Entry 7WG3 (X-ray diffraction, 2.19 A resolution); this record covers chains E and I of the 12 polymer chains in the assembly.

[Chain E]
Molecule: Heavy chain of D9 Fab
From: Mus musculus
Notes: antibody fragment or engineered binder
Chain sequence (220 residues; each row starts with the number of its first residue):
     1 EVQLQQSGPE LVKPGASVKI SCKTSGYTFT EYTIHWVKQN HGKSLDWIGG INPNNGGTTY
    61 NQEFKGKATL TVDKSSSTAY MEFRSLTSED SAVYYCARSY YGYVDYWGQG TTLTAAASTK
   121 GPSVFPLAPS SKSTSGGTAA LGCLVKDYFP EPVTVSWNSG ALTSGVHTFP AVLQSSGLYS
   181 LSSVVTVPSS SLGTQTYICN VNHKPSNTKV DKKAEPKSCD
Disulfide bonds: Cys22-Cys96, Cys143-Cys199
Reported in the primary citation:
  - binding site for N-acetylglucosamine: Asn55

[Chain I]
Molecule: IL17RB protein
From: Bos taurus
Notes: fragment: extracellular domain
UniProtKB: A3KN55 (A3KN55_BOVIN); residues 1-255 here correspond to UniProt positions 18-272 (UniProt number = residue number + 17)
Chain sequence (255 residues; row label = number of the first residue in the row):
     1 PEPTIQCGSE PGPSPEWMVR HTLTPGDLRD LRVETIKSNV DLEDSPILMN ISWILRADAS
    61 IRLLKATKIC VMGKSHFQSY SCIRCNYTQA FQTQTRPSGG KWTFSYVGFP VELNTVYFIG
   121 AHNIPNANMN EDGPSMAVNF TSPGCLDHVM KYKKKCIEAG SLWKPNITAC KRSANTVEVN
   181 FTTSPLGDRY MALIQSTAVI GTSYVSEKEL TRTSVVVHVT GESEGAVVQL TPYFHTCGND
   241 CIRQRGTVVQ CPQTG
Disordered / not traced: 127-130, 253-255
Disulfide bonds: Cys7-Cys85, Cys70-Cys82, Cys145-Cys156, Cys170-Cys251, Cys237-Cys241
Covalent attachments: glycan linked to Asn50; N-acetylglucosamine (NAG) linked to Asn86, Asn139, Asn166, Asn180
Ligand contacts: N-acetylglucosamine (NAG; 2-acetamido-2-deoxy-beta-D-glucopyranose): Lys74, Ser75, His76
Reported in the primary citation:
  - conformationally variable residues (loop rearrangement, side-chain flip): Pro11 to Asp30
  - post-translational modification sites: Asn139
  - contacts within the chain: Ser45-Lys153 (hydrogen bond)

[How chain E and chain I interact]
Contacting residue pairs (11; chain E residue first):
  Gly50(E) with Leu23(I)
  Ile51(E) with Leu23(I)
  Asn52(E) with Leu23(I)
  Gly57(E) with Leu23(I)
  Thr59(E) with Thr22(I); Leu23(I), hydrogen bond (side chain-backbone)
  Tyr101(E) with Gly26(I); Asp27(I); Arg29(I)
  Gly102(E) with Gly26(I), hydrogen bond (backbone-backbone); Asp27(I), hydrogen bond (backbone-side chain)
Other interface residues (no listed pair), chain E (10 interface residues in all): Thr33, Thr58, Tyr103
Other interface residues (no listed pair), chain I (6 interface residues in all): His21
The authors on this interface:
  - specific contacts: Thr59(E)-Thr22(I), Tyr101(E)-Arg29(I), Gly102(E)-Asp27(I) (water-mediated contact)
  - epitope / paratope residues, chain E: Thr59(E), Tyr101(E), Gly102(E)
  - epitope / paratope residues, chain I: Thr22(I), Asp27(I)

[Overview]
The interface between chain E and chain I involves 10 residues on one side and 6 on the other; the contacts
include 3 hydrogen bonds. Polar contacts include Thr59(E)-Leu23(I), Gly102(E)-Asp27(I) and Gly102(E)-Gly26(I).
The authors report contacts between Thr59(E) and Thr22(I) and Tyr101(E) and Arg29(I); a water-mediated contact
between Gly102(E) and Asp27(I). From the paper: a binding site for N-acetylglucosamine at Asn55(E);
epitope/paratope residues Thr59(E), Tyr101(E) and Thr22(I) among others.
Here chain E is Heavy chain of D9 Fab (Mus musculus) and chain I is IL17RB protein (Bos taurus). Entry 7WG3
(Structural basis of interleukin-17B receptor in complex with a neutralizing antibody D9 for guiding
humanization and ...) was determined by X-ray diffraction.
